9CVT - chains B and J of the 6 polymer chains in the assembly; structure by electron microscopy, 4.41 A resolution (low resolution: residue-level contacts below are approximate; hydrogen-bond / salt-bridge calls are withheld).

# Chain B
Protein: Histone doublet miniH2B-H2A
UniProt: A0A097I1R9 (H2A_MELV); residue numbers follow UniProt; this construct covers 1-168
Chain sequence (168 residues; numbered 1 to 168; the number before each row is that of its first residue):
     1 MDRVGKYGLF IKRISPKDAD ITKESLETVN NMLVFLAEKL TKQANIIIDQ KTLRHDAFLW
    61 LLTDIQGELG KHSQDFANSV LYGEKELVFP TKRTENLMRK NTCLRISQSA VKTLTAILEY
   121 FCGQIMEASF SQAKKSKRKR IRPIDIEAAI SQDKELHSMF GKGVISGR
Disordered / not traced: 1-4

# Chain J
Molecule: Widom 601 Strand 2
Organism: synthetic construct
Sequence (147 nucleotides; numbered -73 to 73; the number before each row is that of its first residue; numbers below 1 keep their minus sign (DA-73 is residue -73)):
   -73 ATCGGATGTA TATATCTGAC ACGTGCCTGG AGACTAGGGA GTAATCCCCT TGGCGGTTAA
   -13 AACGCGGGGG ACAGCGCGTA CGTGCGTTTA AGCGGTGCTA GAGCTGTCTA CGACCAATTG
    47 AGCGGCCTCG GCACCGGATT CTCAGAT
Disordered / not traced: -73 to -49, 43-73

# Chain B / chain J interface
Contacting residue pairs (9; chain B residue first):
  Gln50(B) - DA-34(J)
  Lys51(B) - DG-35(J)
  Lys51(B) - DA-34(J)
  Thr52(B) - DG-35(J)
  Thr52(B) - DA-34(J)
  Arg54(B) - DA-34(J)
  Arg54(B) - DG-33(J)
  Lys92(B) - DG-44(J)
  Lys92(B) - DA-43(J)

# In short
The chain B/chain J interface involves 5 residues from each chain.
Chain B is Histone doublet miniH2B-H2A and chain J is Widom 601 Strand 2 (synthetic construct); the structure,
Melbournevirus Mini variant Nucleosome, was determined by electron microscopy.
